PDB entry 4GRL | X-ray diffraction, 2.86 A resolution | chains A and C of the 4 polymer chains in the assembly

[Chain A]
Molecule: MHC class II HLA-DQ-alpha chain
Organism: Homo sapiens
Reference sequence: Q30066 (Q30066_HUMAN); residues -1 to 181 here correspond to UniProt positions 2-184 (UniProt number = residue number + 3)
Amino-acid sequence (183 residues; row label = number of the first residue in the row; numbers below 1 keep their minus sign (Asp-1 is residue -1)):
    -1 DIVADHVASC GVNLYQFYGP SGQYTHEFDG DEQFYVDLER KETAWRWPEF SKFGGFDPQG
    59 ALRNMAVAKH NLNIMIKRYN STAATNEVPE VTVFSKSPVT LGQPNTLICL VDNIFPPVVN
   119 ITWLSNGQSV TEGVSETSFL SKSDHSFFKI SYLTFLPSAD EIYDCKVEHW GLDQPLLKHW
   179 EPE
Unresolved in the structure: 181
Disulfide bonds: Cys107-Cys163
What the authors report for this chain:
  - conformationally variable residues (order/disorder transition): Arg44 to Gly52

[Chain C]
Molecule: TCR Hy.1B11 alpha chain
Organism: Homo sapiens
Amino-acid sequence (209 residues; row label = number of the first residue in the row; numbers below 1 keep their minus sign (Met-1 is residue -1)):
    -1 MKGENVEQHP STLSVQEGDS AVIKCTYSDS ASNYFPWYKQ ELGKRPQLII DIRSNVGEKK
    59 DQRIAVTLNK TAKHFSLHIT ETQPEDSAVY FCAASSFGNE KLTFGTGTRL TIIPNIQNPD
   119 PAVYQLRDSK SSDKSVCLFT DFDSQTNVSQ SKDSDVYITD KCVLDMRSMD FKSNSAVAWS
   179 NKSDFACANA FNNSIIPEDT FFPSPESSS
Unresolved in the structure: -1 to 1, 193-207
Disulfide bonds: Cys23-Cys90, Cys135-Cys185

[How chain A and chain C interact]
Pairs across the interface (5):
  Asp55(A) - Asn97(C)
  Gln57(A) - Gly96(C)
  Gln57(A) - Asn97(C)
  Gly58(A) - Gly96(C)  hydrogen bond (backbone-backbone)
  Arg61(A) - Glu98(C)  salt bridge
Also at the interface, not in a pair above, chain C (4 interface residues in all): Ser94
From the paper, about this interface:
  - pairs named by the authors: Arg61(A)-Glu98(C) (salt bridge)

[Summary]
Chain A and chain C each contribute 4 residues to their interface, with 1 hydrogen bond and 1 salt bridge.
Polar contacts include Arg61(A)-Glu98(C) and Gly58(A)-Gly96(C). The authors report a salt bridge between
Arg61(A) and Glu98(C). From the paper: conformational variability at Arg44(A).
Here chain A is MHC class II HLA-DQ-alpha chain and chain C is TCR Hy.1B11 alpha chain, both from Homo
sapiens. Entry 4GRL (Crystal structure of a autoimmune TCR-MHC complex) was determined by X-ray diffraction
together with 4MAY from the same study.
